PDB entry 6FXX | X-ray diffraction, 3.00 A resolution | chain A

== Chain A ==
Protein: Procollagen-lysine, 2-oxoglutarate 5-dioxygenase 3
From: Homo sapiens
Notes: EC 1.14.11.4
Reference sequence: O60568 (PLOD3_HUMAN); residue numbers follow UniProt; this construct covers 25-738
Amino-acid sequence (718 residues; each row starts with the number of its first residue):
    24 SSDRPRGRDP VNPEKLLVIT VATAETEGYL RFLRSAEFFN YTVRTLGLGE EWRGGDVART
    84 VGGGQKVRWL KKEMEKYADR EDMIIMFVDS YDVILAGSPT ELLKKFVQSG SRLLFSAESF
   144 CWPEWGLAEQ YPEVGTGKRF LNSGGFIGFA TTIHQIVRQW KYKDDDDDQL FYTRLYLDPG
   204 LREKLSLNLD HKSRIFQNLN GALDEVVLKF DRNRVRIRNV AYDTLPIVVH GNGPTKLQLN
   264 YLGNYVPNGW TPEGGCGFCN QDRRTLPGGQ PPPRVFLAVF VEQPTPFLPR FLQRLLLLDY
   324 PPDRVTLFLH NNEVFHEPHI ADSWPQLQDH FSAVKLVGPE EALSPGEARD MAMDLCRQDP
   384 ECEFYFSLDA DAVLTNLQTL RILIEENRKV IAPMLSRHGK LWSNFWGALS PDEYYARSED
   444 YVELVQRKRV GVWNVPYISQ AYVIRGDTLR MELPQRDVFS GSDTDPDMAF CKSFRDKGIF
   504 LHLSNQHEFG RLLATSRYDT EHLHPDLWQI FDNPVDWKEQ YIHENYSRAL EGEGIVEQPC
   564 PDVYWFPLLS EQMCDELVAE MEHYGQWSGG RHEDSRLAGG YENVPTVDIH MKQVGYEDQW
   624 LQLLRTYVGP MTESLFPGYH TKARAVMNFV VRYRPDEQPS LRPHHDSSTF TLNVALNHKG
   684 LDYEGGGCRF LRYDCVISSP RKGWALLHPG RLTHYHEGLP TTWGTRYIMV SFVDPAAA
Disordered / not traced: 24-32, 287-292, 739-741
Disulfides: C279-C282, C379-C385, C563-C698
Covalent attachments: N-acetylglucosamine (NAG) linked to N63, N548
Differences from the reference sequence: expression tag (24, 739-741)
Metal / ion sites: Mn2+: D112, D115, H253 (together with UDP); Hg2+ site 1: C144, E147; Hg2+ site 2: I461, D490, C494; Fe2+ site 1: H595, D597, D611; Fe2+ site 2: D669, H719 (together with 2-oxoglutaric acid)
Small-molecule neighbours:
  - 2-oxoglutaric acid (AKG): R599, F652, V654, Y656, L664, H667, D669, N676, G690, C691, H719, G721, R729, I731, V733, F735
  - UDP (uridine-5'-diphosphate): V44, A45, T46, W75, V80, K89, D112, S113, Y114, D115, H253, N255, G256, K259
UniProt features mapped onto this chain:
  - binding site (UDP): V44 to T46, D112 to Y114, G256 to K259
  - binding site (Mn(2+)): D112, D115, H253
  - binding site (2-oxoglutarate): R599, Y656, N676, R729
  - binding site (Fe cation): H667, D669, H719
  - glycosylation (N-linked (GlcNAc...) asparagine): N63, N548
  - natural variant: N223 (N223S: In BCARD), R452 to P738 (deletion: In BCARD; uncertain significance)
  - mutagenesis: W75 (W75A: Decreased lysyl hydroxylase activity and loss of glycosyltransferase activity), Y114 (Y114A: Decreased lysyl hydroxylase and glycosyltransferase activity), C144 (C144I: Strongly reduced glucosyltransferase activity. Strongly reduced galactosyltransferase activity), D187 to D191 (Loss of glucosyltransferase activity. Loss of galactosyltransferase activity), D187 to D189 (Nearly abolishes glucosyltransferase activity. Nearly abolishes galactosyltransferase activity), L208 (L208I: Reduced glucosyltransferase activity), D669 (D669A: Strongly decreased lysyl hydroxylase activity. No effect on glycosyltransferase activity), T672 (T672N: Loss of dimerization. Loss of lysyl hydroxylase activity and decreased glycosyltransferase activity), R714 (R714N: Loss of dimerization. Loss of lysyl hydroxylase activity and no effect on glycosyltransferase activity), L715 (L715D: No effect on dimerization, lysyl hydroxylase and glycosyltransferase activity; L715R: Loss of lysyl hydroxylase activity and decreased glycosyltransferase activity)
Reported in the primary citation:
  - mutagenesis - W148N/L150T, L715D: unchanged catalytic activity
  - mutagenesis - L715R: abolished catalytic activity
  - mutagenesis - W75A, Y114A: abolished catalytic activity (LH3 GT enzymatic activity)
  - disease-associated variants - N223S: abolished catalytic activity on glycosyltransferase
  - disease-associated variants - N223S: decreased catalytic activity on lysyl hydroxylase

== In short ==
Bound to chain A: 2-oxoglutaric acid and UDP. Covalently linked N-acetylglucosamine: at N63 and N548. UniProt
lists 10 UDP-binding residues, 3 Mn2+-binding residues, 4 residues binding 2-oxoglutarate and 3 Fe
cation-binding residues. The paper reports that W75A and Y114A abolish catalytic activity (LH3 GT enzymatic
activity); L715R abolishes catalytic activity; 6 substitutions were tested in all.
Chain A is Procollagen-lysine, 2-oxoglutarate 5-dioxygenase 3 (Homo sapiens); the structure, Crystal Structure
of full-length Human Lysyl Hydroxylase LH3 - Cocrystal with Fe2+, Mn2+, UDP-Gal, Hg2+ Soak, was determined by
X-ray diffraction together with 6FXM, 6FXT and 6FXY from the same study.
